5VMW - chains A and D of the 3 polymer chains in the assembly; structure by X-ray diffraction, 2.40 A resolution.

# Chain A
Molecule: Transcriptional regulator Kaiso
Source organism: Homo sapiens
UniProt: Q86T24 (KAISO_HUMAN); numbering as in UniProt (aligned over 471-604)
Sequence (134 residues; row label = number of the first residue in the row):
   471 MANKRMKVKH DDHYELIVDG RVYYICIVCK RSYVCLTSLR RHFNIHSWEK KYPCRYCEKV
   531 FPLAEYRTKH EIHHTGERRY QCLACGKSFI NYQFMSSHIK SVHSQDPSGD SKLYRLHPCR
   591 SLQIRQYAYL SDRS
Unresolved in the structure: 471-480, 602-604
Ion coordination: Zn2+ site 1: Cys-496, Cys-499, His-512, His-516; Zn2+ site 2: Cys-524, Cys-527, His-540, His-544; Zn2+ site 3: Cys-552, Cys-555, His-568, His-573
Swiss-Prot annotation at these positions:
  - zinc finger: Tyr-494 to His-516 (C2H2-type 1), Tyr-522 to His-544 (C2H2-type 2), Tyr-550 to His-573 (C2H2-type 3)
  - motif: Met-471 to His-480 (Nuclear localization signal)
  - cross-link (Glycyl lysine isopeptide (Lys-Gly)): Lys-474 (interchain with G-Cter in SUMO2), Lys-479 (interchain with G-Cter in SUMO2), Lys-539 (interchain with G-Cter in SUMO2), Lys-570 (interchain with G-Cter in SUMO2), Lys-582 (interchain with G-Cter in SUMO2)
  - mutagenesis: Cys-552 (C552R: Abrogates both sequence-specific and methylation-dependent DNA-binding)
From the paper describing this entry:
  - binding site for the 18-nt DNA strand (chain D): Glu-535
  - mutagenesis - E535Q (30-fold): decreased binding to MeKBS
  - mutagenesis - E535A: decreased binding to CG2
  - mutagenesis - E535A (150-fold), E535Q (37-fold): decreased binding to MeCG2
  - mutagenesis - E535A, E535Q (3.5-fold): decreased binding to unmethylated CG2 motif
  - mutagenesis - E535A (2.8-3.1 kcal/mol): decreased binding to double and semimethylated DNA

# Chain D
Molecule: 18-nt DNA strand
Sequence (18 nucleotides; row label = number of the first residue in the row):
     1 TGCTTCCCGC GAATAACG
Modified positions: 5CM (5-methyl-2'-deoxy-cytidine-5'-monophosphate) at position 8; 5CM (5-methyl-2'-deoxy-cytidine-5'-monophosphate) at position 10

# Interface between chain A and chain D
Pairs across the interface - 29 pairs, chain A then chain D:
  Arg-501(A) / DC7(D)  phosphate contact
  Arg-501(A) / 5CM_8(D)  salt bridge to the phosphate
  Tyr-503(A) / 5CM_8(D)  hydrogen bond to the phosphate
  Tyr-503(A) / DG9(D)  phosphate contact
  Val-504(A) / DG9(D)  hydrogen bond to the phosphate
  Cys-505(A) / DG9(D)  phosphate contact
  Cys-505(A) / 5CM_10(D)  base contact
  Thr-507(A) / 5CM_10(D)  base contact
  Ser-508(A) / DG9(D)  hydrogen bond to the phosphate
  Arg-511(A) / 5CM_8(D)  base contact
  Arg-511(A) / DG9(D)  hydrogen bond to the base
  Arg-511(A) / 5CM_10(D)  base contact
  Ile-515(A) / DC7(D)  phosphate contact
  Leu-533(A) / 5CM_8(D)  base contact
  Glu-535(A) / DC7(D)  base contact
  Glu-535(A) / 5CM_8(D)  hydrogen bond to the base
  Tyr-536(A) / DC6(D)  sugar contact
  Tyr-536(A) / DC7(D)  hydrogen bond to the phosphate
  His-543(A) / DT5(D)  salt bridge to the phosphate
  Gln-563(A) / DT5(D)  hydrogen bond to the base
  Gln-563(A) / DC6(D)  base contact
  Phe-564(A) / DT4(D)  phosphate contact
  Arg-595(A) / DA12(D)  base contact
  Arg-595(A) / DA13(D)  sugar contact
  Gln-596(A) / DA13(D)  sugar contact
  Tyr-597(A) / DG11(D)  hydrogen bond to the base
  Tyr-597(A) / DA12(D)  sugar contact
  Tyr-597(A) / DA13(D)  phosphate contact
  Ala-598(A) / DA13(D)  hydrogen bond to the phosphate
Interface residues without a listed pair, chain A (21 interface residues in all): Ser-502, His-512, Asn-561
Interface residues without a listed pair, chain D (12 interface residues in all): DC3, DT14

# Summary
21 residues of chain A and 12 residues of chain D are in contact, with 9 hydrogen bonds and 2 salt bridges.
Polar pairs include Arg-511(A)/DG9(D), Glu-535(A)/5CM_8(D) and Gln-563(A)/DT5(D). The paper reports a binding
site for the 18-nt DNA strand (chain D) at Glu-535(A); E535A and E535Q of chain A reduce binding to MeCG2.
Here chain A is Transcriptional regulator Kaiso (Homo sapiens) and chain D is an 18-nt DNA strand. Entry 5VMW
(Kaiso (ZBTB33) zinc finger DNA binding domain in complex with a double CpG-methylated DNA resembling the ...)
was determined by X-ray diffraction (same publication as 5VMU, 5VMV, 5VMX, 5VMY and 5VMZ).
